PDB entry 9CC1 | electron microscopy, 2.92 A resolution | chains G and A of the 7 polymer chains in the assembly

[Chain G]
Molecule: Bound substrate segment undergoing degradation
Organism: Bos taurus
Amino-acid sequence (12 residues; numbered 1 to 12; the number before each row is that of its first residue; X marks 12 residues of unknown identity (built as UNK)):
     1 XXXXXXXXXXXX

[Chain A]
Molecule: Lon protease homolog, mitochondrial
Organism: Homo sapiens
Notes: EC 3.4.21.53
Reference sequence: P36776 (LONM_HUMAN); residues 115-959 here = UniProt positions 115-959
Amino-acid sequence (862 residues; numbered 98 to 959; the number before each row is that of its first residue):
    98 MHHHHHHENLYFQGAHMMTIPDVFPHLPLIAITRNPVFPRFIKIIEVKNK
   148 KLVELLRRKVRLAQPYVGVFLKRDDSNESDVVESLDEIYHTGTFAQIHEM
   198 QDLGDKLRMIVMGHRRVHISRQLEVEPEEPEAENKHKPRRKSKRGKKEAE
   248 DELSARHPAELAMEPTPELPAEVLMVEVENVVHEDFQVTEEVKALTAEIV
   298 KTIRDIIALNPLYRESVLQMMQAGQRVVDNPIYLSDMGAALTGAESHELQ
   348 DVLEETNIPKRLYKALSLLKKEFELSKLQQRLGREVEEKIKQTHRKYLLQ
   398 EQLKIIKKELGLEKDDKDAIEEKFRERLKELVVPKHVMDVVDEELSKLGL
   448 LDNHSSEFNVTRNYLDWLTSIPWGKYSNENLDLARAQAVLEEDHYGMEDV
   498 KKRILEFIAVSQLRGSTQGKILCFYGPPGVGKTSIARSIARALNREYFRF
   548 SVGGMTDVAEIKGHRRTYVGAMPGKIIQCLKKTKTENPLILIDEVDKIGR
   598 GYQGDPSSALLELLDPEQNANFLDHYLDVPVDLSKVLFICTANVTDTIPE
   648 PLRDRMEMINVSGYVAQEKLAIAERYLVPQARALCGLDESKAKLSSDVLT
   698 LLIKQYCRESGVRNLQKQVEKVLRKSAYKIVSGEAESVEVTPENLQDFVG
   748 KPVFTVERMYDVTPPGVVMGLAWTAMGGSTLFVETSLRRPQDKDAKGDKD
   798 GSLEVTGQLGEVMKESARIAYTFARAFLMQHAPANDYLVTSHIHLHVPEG
   848 ATPKDGPSAGCTIVTALLSLAMGRPVRQNLAMTGEVSLTGKILPVGGIKE
   898 KTIAAKRAGVTCIVLPAENKKDFYDLAAFITEGLEVHFVEHYREIFDIAF
   948 PDEQAEALAVER
Not modelled in the structure: 98-416, 790-795, 948-959
Differences from the reference sequence: expression tag (98-114)
Metal / ion sites: Mg2+: T530 (together with ADP)
Residues lining bound ligands: ADP (adenosine-5'-diphosphate): D490, H491, Y492, M494, P524, P525, G526, V527, G528, K529, T530, S531, Y661, I669, Y673, V709, R710
Curated features (UniProtKB/Swiss-Prot):
  - active site: S855, K898
  - binding site (ATP): G523 to T530
  - natural variant: E476 (E476A: In CODASS), S631 (S631Y: In CODASS), A670 (A670V: In CODASS), R672 (R672C: In CODASS), P676 (P676S: In CODASS), R679 (R679H: In CODASS), R721 (R721G: In CODASS), A724 (A724V: In CODASS), P749 (P749S: In CODASS), G767 (G767E: In CODASS), I927 (deletion: In CODASS)
  - mutagenesis: K529 (K529R: Abolishes ATPase activity, and presumably ATP-driven protein unfolding, but does not block access to the proteolytic active site or prevent a substrate from binding to it), W770 (W770A: Has low basal, but normal stimulated ATPase activity, and retains peptidase activity; W770P: Has normal basal, but low stimulated ATPase activity, and abolishes peptidase activity), S855 (S855A: Lacks both ATPase and protease activity, but retains DNA binding activity), T880 (T880V: Enhances the basal, but not the stimulated ATPase activity), G893 (G893A: Has low basal, but normal stimulated ATPase activity, and retains peptidase activity; G893P: Has normal basal, but low stimulated ATPase activity, and abolishes peptidase activity), G894 (G894A/S: Enhances the basal, but not the stimulated ATPase activity, and retains peptidase activity; G894P: Enhances the basal, but not the stimulated ATPase activity, and abolishes peptidase activity)

[How chain G and chain A interact]
Chain A residues in contact with chain G, 5 residues: T564, Y565, V566, Y599, Q600

[Overview]
No residue of chain G is in contact with chain A. Chain A binds ADP. Curated annotation (UniProt) lists
active-site residues S855(A) and K898(A), 8 ATP-binding residues and 6 mutagenesis sites on chain A.
Chain G is Bound substrate segment undergoing degradation (Bos taurus) and chain A is Lon protease homolog,
mitochondrial (Homo sapiens); the structure, Human Mitochondrial LONP1 Idle State bound to substrate and 6
ADP, was determined by electron microscopy.
